Entry 9QDJ (X-ray diffraction, 2.60 A resolution); this record covers chain A.

== Chain A ==
Protein: Lysine--tRNA ligase 1
Organism: Mycobacterium tuberculosis
Notes: EC 6.1.1.6
Reference sequence: P9WFU9 (SYK1_MYCTU); numbering as in UniProt (aligned over 1-505)
Chain sequence (526 residues; row label = number of the first residue in the row; numbers below 1 keep their minus sign (Met-20 is residue -20)):
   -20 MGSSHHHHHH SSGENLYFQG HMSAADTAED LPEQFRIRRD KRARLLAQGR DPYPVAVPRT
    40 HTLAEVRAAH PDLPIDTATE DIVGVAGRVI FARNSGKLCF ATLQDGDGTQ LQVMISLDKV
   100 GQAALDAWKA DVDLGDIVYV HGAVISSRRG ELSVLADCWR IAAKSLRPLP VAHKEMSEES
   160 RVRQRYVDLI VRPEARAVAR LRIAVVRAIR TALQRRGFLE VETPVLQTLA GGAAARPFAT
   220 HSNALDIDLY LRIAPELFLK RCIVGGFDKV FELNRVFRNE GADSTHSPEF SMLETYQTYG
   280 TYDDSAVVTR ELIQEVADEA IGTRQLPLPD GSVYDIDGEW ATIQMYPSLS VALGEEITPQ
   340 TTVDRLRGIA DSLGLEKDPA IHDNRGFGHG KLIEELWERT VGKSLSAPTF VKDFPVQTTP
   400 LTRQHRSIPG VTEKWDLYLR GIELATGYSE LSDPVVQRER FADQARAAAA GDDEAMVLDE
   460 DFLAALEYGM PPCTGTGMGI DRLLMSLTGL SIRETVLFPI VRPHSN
Not modelled in the structure: -20 to 10, 57, 95-96, 128-129, 354-365, 451-454, 500-505
Sequence notes: initiating methionine (-20); expression tag (-19 to 0)
Residues lining bound ligands:
  - A1I60 (2-azanyl-6-[(1S)-2,2-bis(fluoranyl)cyclohexyl]-4-methoxy-7H-pyrrolo[3,4-d]pyrimidin-5-one): Arg257, Thr264, His265, Ser266, Phe269, Met271, Glu422, Leu423, Ala424, Thr425, Gly476, Met477, Gly478, Asp480, Arg481, Ile491
  - lysine (LYS): Gly211, Ala212, Ala233, Glu235, Arg257, Met271, Glu273, Tyr275, Thr425, Tyr427, Glu429, Gly474, Thr475, Gly476
Reported in the primary citation:
  - binding site for A1I60: Met271
  - specificity-determining residues: Met271

== Summary ==
Ligands of chain A: lysine and compound A1I60. The paper reports a binding site for A1I60 at Met271; the
specificity determinant Met271.
Chain A is Lysine--tRNA ligase 1 (Mycobacterium tuberculosis); the structure, CRYSTAL STRUCTURE OF LYSYL-TRNA
SYNTHETASE FROM Mycobacterium tuberculosis COMPLEXED WITH L-LYSINE AND INHIBITOR DDD018870911, was determined
by X-ray diffraction, deposited together with 9QBR, 9QC3, 9QC4, 9QEA and 9QEI.
